5XFE - chain A; structure by X-ray diffraction, 1.50 A resolution.

# Chain A
Protein: Luciferin regenerating enzyme
Organism: Photinus pyralis
Reference sequence: Q95YI4 (Q95YI4_PHOPY); numbering as in UniProt (aligned over 1-308)
Amino-acid sequence (311 residues; row label = number of the first residue in the row; numbers below 1 keep their minus sign (Gly-2 is residue -2)):
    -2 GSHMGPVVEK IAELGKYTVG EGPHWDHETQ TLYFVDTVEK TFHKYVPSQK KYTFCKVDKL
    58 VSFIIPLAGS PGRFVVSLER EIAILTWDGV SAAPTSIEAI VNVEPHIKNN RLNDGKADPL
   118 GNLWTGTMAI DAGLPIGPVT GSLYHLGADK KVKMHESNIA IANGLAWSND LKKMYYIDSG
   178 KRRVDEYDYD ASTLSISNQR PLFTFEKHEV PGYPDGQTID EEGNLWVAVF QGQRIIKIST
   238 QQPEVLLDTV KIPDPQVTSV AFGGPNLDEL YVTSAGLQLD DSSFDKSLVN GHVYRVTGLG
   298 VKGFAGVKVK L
Unresolved in the structure: -2 to 2
Construct notes: expression tag (-2 to 0)
Bound ions: Mg2+: Glu18, Asn160, Asp212

# In short
The Mg2+ site is built by Glu18, Asn160 and Asp212.
Chain A is Luciferin regenerating enzyme (Photinus pyralis); the structure, Luciferin-regenerating enzyme
solved by SAD using XFEL (refined against 11,000 patterns), was determined by X-ray diffraction (same
publication as 5XFD).
